6TMG - chains c and a of the 48 polymer chains in the assembly; structure by electron microscopy, 2.80 A resolution.

Chain c:
Name: ATPTG1
From: Toxoplasma gondii (strain ATCC 50853 / GT1)
UniProt: S7W9J5 (S7W9J5_TOXGG); residues 0-397 here correspond to UniProt positions 1-398 (UniProt number = residue number + 1)
Chain sequence (398 residues; each row starts with the number of its first residue; numbering starts at 0):
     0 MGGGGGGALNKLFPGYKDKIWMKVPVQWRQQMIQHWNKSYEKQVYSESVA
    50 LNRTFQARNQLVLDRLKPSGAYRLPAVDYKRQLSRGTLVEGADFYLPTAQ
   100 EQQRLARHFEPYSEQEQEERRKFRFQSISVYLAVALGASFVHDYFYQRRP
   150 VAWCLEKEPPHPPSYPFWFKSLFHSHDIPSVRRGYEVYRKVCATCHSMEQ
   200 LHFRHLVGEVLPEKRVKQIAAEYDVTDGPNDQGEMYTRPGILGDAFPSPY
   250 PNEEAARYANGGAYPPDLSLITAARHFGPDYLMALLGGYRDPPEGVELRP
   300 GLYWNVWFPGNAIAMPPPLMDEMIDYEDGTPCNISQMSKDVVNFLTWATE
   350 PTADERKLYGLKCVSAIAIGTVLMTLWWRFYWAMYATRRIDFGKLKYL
Unresolved in the structure: 0-31, 154-397

Chain a:
Name: subunit d
From: Toxoplasma gondii (strain ATCC 50853 / GT1)
UniProt: S7V493 (S7V493_TOXGG); residues 1-536 here correspond to UniProt positions 134-669 (UniProt number = residue number + 133)
Chain sequence (536 residues; row label = number of the first residue in the row):
     1 MQALRRGAAIPSRLLPRRDSWMSLAPFVAPNNAAAWRKLRDGAQEVQTVI
    51 ERQSTPGKPQQIDWAKWESQIAHKDILNCLKTFYTNQVQILDRALGALET
   101 AKTPAPCEGAEKGWALFDAALSACAKSVEKSEELLSNGARALWVSCSNPP
   151 VWKVNTNEWLDSDQYWQAFVEKHHFYSQYQPGVVDPEAPQEVEAFKQAWH
   201 SRMGKFNDRSDTPMLYAYMNELPSWEYYDLHRSAFLEHMTYFLVRTGGDF
   251 RFFPEMPPWQWLAHMENLRFKLLSVAQSRRSQLQLANLERERALDFLPVD
   301 VEHHGEEYTQKFLQYETELFQACAARLMGHFMFLCDPFIPVQSAEALSAV
   351 TRVDNGKGKLFSLGDDVNALFYLPEQQRRDVERPTQAVQTLLGHLEATGR
   401 PFNPCYSELLHVHAEVLEERGEHWLTAPGECVSQAFLRRLRTDDPAYEVY
   451 CSYFKEMYERFAGAKEVSMEDGRKRLATIEKNAQEEAAAYGLALKTMGSA
   501 ELAHKAREGAAKLEQLRKAQEKAAGKSAQTVQENKM
Unresolved in the structure: 1-121, 289-303, 508-536
Sequence notes: conflict T351 (Ala484 in S7V493)
Small-molecule neighbours: 1,2-diacyl-sn-glycero-3-phosphocholine (PC1): L215, A217, Y218, M219

How chain c and chain a interact:
Contacting residue pairs (52):
  Q33(c) - L285(a)
  K37(c) - Q277(a)
  K37(c) - R280(a)
  K37(c) - S281(a)
  K37(c) - L285(a)
  E40(c) - Q277(a)
  E40(c) - R280(a)  salt bridge
  Y44(c) - L273(a)
  N51(c) - A263(a)
  N51(c) - E266(a)
  N51(c) - N267(a)  hydrogen bond
  F54(c) - W259(a)  hydrophobic
  Q55(c) - A263(a)
  N58(c) - W259(a)
  Q59(c) - W259(a)
  D63(c) - W259(a)
  D77(c) - E255(a)
  Y78(c) - D208(a)
  K79(c) - W225(a)
  R80(c) - E255(a)  salt bridge
  L87(c) - W199(a)  hydrophobic
  E89(c) - F195(a)
  E89(c) - K196(a)
  E89(c) - W199(a)
  E89(c) - H200(a)  salt bridge
  G90(c) - F195(a)
  D92(c) - F195(a)
  F93(c) - K172(a)
  F93(c) - Y176(a)
  F93(c) - S177(a)
  F93(c) - Q180(a)
  Y94(c) - Y176(a)
  L95(c) - Y176(a)  hydrophobic
  E100(c) - Y176(a)  hydrogen bond
  R103(c) - A168(a)
  L104(c) - Y165(a)  hydrogen bond (backbone-side chain)
  L104(c) - A168(a)  hydrophobic
  L104(c) - F169(a)  hydrophobic
  L104(c) - E187(a)
  H107(c) - Y165(a)
  P110(c) - Q164(a)
  Y111(c) - Q164(a)
  Y111(c) - Q167(a)
  Y111(c) - A168(a)  hydrogen bond (side chain-backbone)
  Y111(c) - E171(a)  hydrogen bond
  Q116(c) - Q164(a)
  R119(c) - Q167(a)  hydrogen bond
  R119(c) - E171(a)  salt bridge
  R120(c) - D161(a)  salt bridge
  R123(c) - N157(a)  hydrogen bond (backbone-side chain)
  R123(c) - D161(a)  salt bridge
  F124(c) - N157(a)
Also at the interface, not in a pair above, chain c (35 interface residues in all): K41, L82, P96
Also at the interface, not in a pair above, chain a (35 interface residues in all): H173, M203, N207, L262, F270, S274

Overview:
Chain c and chain a each contribute 35 residues to their interface, with 7 hydrogen bonds and 6 salt bridges.
Polar contacts include E40(c)-R280(a), R80(c)-E255(a) and E89(c)-H200(a). Chain a binds
1,2-diacyl-sn-glycero-3-phosphocholine.
Here chain c is ATPTG1 and chain a is subunit d, both from Toxoplasma gondii (strain ATCC 50853 / GT1). Entry
6TMG (Cryo-EM structure of Toxoplasma gondii mitochondrial ATP synthase dimer, membrane region model) was
determined by electron microscopy (same publication as 6TMH, 6TMI, 6TMJ, 6TMK and 6TML).
